Entry 5DPG (X-ray diffraction, 1.85 A resolution); this record covers chain A.

== Chain A ==
Name: Green fluorescent protein
Organism: Aequorea victoria
Reference sequence: A0A059PIQ0 (A0A059PIQ0_AEQVI); aligned to UniProt positions 1-238 over residues 1-238
Amino-acid sequence (237 residues; numbered 0 to 238; 2 numbers in that range are skipped by the numbering (no residue carries them; nothing is unmodelled there); the number before each row is that of its first residue; numbering starts at 0):
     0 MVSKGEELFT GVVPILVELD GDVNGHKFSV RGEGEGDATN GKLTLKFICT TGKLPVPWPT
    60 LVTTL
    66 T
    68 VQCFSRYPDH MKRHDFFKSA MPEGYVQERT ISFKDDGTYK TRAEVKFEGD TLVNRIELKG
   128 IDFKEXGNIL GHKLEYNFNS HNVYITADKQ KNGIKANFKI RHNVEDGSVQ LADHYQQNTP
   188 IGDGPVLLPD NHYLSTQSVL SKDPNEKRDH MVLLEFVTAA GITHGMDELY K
Not modelled in the structure: 0-3
Glycans and other covalent adducts: covalent link Leu64-Thr66; covalent link Thr66-Val68
Modified positions: Thr66 (chromophore; CRO); 4CF (4-cyano-L-phenylalanine) at position 133
Differences from the reference sequence: initiating methionine (0); engineered mutation Val1 (Met in A0A059PIQ0), Ser2 (Arg in A0A059PIQ0), Arg30 (Ser in A0A059PIQ0), Ser72 (Ala in A0A059PIQ0), Arg80 (Gln in A0A059PIQ0), 4CF_133 (Asp in A0A059PIQ0), Val206 (Ala in A0A059PIQ0); chromophore (66, 66, 66)
Ion coordination: Na+: Asn39, Thr225
From the paper describing this entry:
  - conformationally variable residues (loop rearrangement): Ile188 to Asp197

== Summary ==
The Na+ site is built by Asn39 and Thr225. From the paper: conformational variability at Ile188.
Chain A is Green fluorescent protein (Aequorea victoria); the structure, sfGFP mutant - 133
p-cyano-L-phenylalanine, was determined by X-ray diffraction together with 5DPJ, 5DPH and 5DPI from the same
study.
